PDB entry 2QUH | X-ray diffraction, 2.40 A resolution | chains A and B

Chain A (and B):
Name: Tryptophanyl-tRNA synthetase
Source organism: Homo sapiens
Notes: EC 6.1.1.2; chain B of this document is another copy of the same molecule, construct and numbering; everything in this record applies to it too
UniProtKB: P23381 (SYWC_HUMAN); residues 1-471 here = UniProt positions 1-471
Amino-acid sequence (477 residues; numbered 1 to 477; the number before each row is that of its first residue):
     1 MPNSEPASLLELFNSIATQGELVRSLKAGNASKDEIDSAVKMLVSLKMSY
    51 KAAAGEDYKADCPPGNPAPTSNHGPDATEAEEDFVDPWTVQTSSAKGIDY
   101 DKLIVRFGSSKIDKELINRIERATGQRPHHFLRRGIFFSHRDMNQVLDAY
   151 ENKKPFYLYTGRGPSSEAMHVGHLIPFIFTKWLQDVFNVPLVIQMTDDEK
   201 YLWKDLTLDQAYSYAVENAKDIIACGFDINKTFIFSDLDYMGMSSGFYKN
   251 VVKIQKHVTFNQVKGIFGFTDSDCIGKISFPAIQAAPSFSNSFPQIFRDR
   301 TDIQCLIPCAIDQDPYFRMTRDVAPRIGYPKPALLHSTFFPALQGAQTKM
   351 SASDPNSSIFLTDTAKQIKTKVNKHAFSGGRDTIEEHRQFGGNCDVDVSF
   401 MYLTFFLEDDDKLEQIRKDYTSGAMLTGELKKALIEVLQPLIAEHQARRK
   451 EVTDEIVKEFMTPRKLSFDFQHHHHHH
Disordered / not traced: 1-96, 476-477 (chain B: 1-91, 473-477)
Sequence notes: expression tag (472-477)
Ligand contacts: tryptophan (TRP): Tyr-159, Thr-160, Gly-161, Arg-162, Gly-163, Gln-194, Thr-196, Glu-199, Lys-200, Gln-284, Ile-307, Pro-308, Cys-309, Gln-313, Phe-317
Curated features (UniProtKB/Swiss-Prot):
  - motif: Pro-164 to His-173 ('HIGH' region), Lys-349 to Ser-353 ('KMSKS' region)
  - modified residue: Lys-154 (N6-succinyllysine), Ser-351 (Phosphoserine)
  - natural variant: Arg-133 (R133C: In NEDMSBA; uncertain significance), Phe-138 (F138Y: In HMND9; uncertain significance), His-257 (H257R: In HMND9; uncertain significance), Asp-314 (D314G: In HMND9; uncertain significance), Ala-333 (A333T: In NEDMSBA; uncertain significance), Asp-419 (D419N: In NEDMSBA; uncertain significance), Arg-448 (R448W: In NEDMSBA; uncertain significance), Glu-455 (E455D: In a breast cancer sample)
Reported in the primary citation:
  - binding site for tryptophan: Tyr-159, Gln-194, Glu-199, Lys-200, Gln-284, Gln-313, Tyr-316
  - specificity-determining residues: Tyr-159, Gln-194
  - conformationally variable residues (domain motion, loop rearrangement): Asp-99 to Ser-110, His-336 to Leu-343, Gln-344 to Ser-357
  - specificity-determining residues: Asp-312 (proposed by the authors, not directly observed)
  - catalytic residues: Lys-349 (proposed by the authors, not directly observed)

How chain A and chain B interact:
Contacting residue pairs (69; chain A residue first):
  Asp-198(A) / Tyr-248(B)  hydrogen bond
  Tyr-201(A) / Val-252(B)  hydrophobic
  Tyr-201(A) / Lys-253(B)
  Tyr-201(A) / Lys-256(B)  hydrogen bond (backbone-side chain)
  Tyr-201(A) / His-257(B)
  Leu-202(A) / Val-252(B)  hydrophobic
  Lys-204(A) / Lys-256(B)  hydrogen bond (backbone-side chain)
  Leu-206(A) / Lys-256(B)
  Leu-208(A) / Lys-249(B)
  Leu-208(A) / Lys-253(B)
  Met-241(A) / Met-241(B)
  Met-241(A) / Gly-242(B)
  Met-241(A) / Tyr-248(B)  hydrophobic
  Gly-242(A) / Met-241(B)
  Gly-242(A) / Gly-242(B)
  Gly-242(A) / Met-243(B)  hydrogen bond (backbone-backbone)
  Gly-242(A) / Ser-244(B)  hydrogen bond (backbone-backbone)
  Met-243(A) / Gly-242(B)
  Ser-244(A) / Gly-242(B)  hydrogen bond (backbone-backbone)
  Tyr-248(A) / Asp-198(B)  hydrogen bond
  Tyr-248(A) / Met-241(B)  hydrophobic
  Tyr-248(A) / Ile-283(B)
  Lys-249(A) / Leu-238(B)
  Lys-249(A) / Asp-239(B)  salt bridge
  Val-252(A) / Tyr-201(B)  hydrophobic
  Val-252(A) / Leu-202(B)  hydrophobic
  Lys-253(A) / Tyr-201(B)
  Lys-253(A) / Leu-208(B)
  Gln-255(A) / Cys-274(B)
  Gln-255(A) / Ile-275(B)
  Gln-255(A) / Gly-276(B)  hydrogen bond (backbone-backbone)
  Gln-255(A) / Ser-279(B)
  Lys-256(A) / Tyr-201(B)  hydrogen bond (side chain-backbone)
  Lys-256(A) / Leu-202(B)
  Lys-256(A) / Lys-204(B)  hydrogen bond (side chain-backbone)
  Lys-256(A) / Leu-206(B)
  Lys-256(A) / Cys-274(B)
  His-257(A) / Tyr-201(B)
  Val-258(A) / Cys-274(B)
  Val-258(A) / Ile-275(B)  hydrogen bond (backbone-backbone)
  Thr-259(A) / Ser-272(B)
  Thr-259(A) / Asp-273(B)
  Thr-259(A) / Cys-274(B)
  Phe-260(A) / Asp-271(B)
  Phe-260(A) / Asp-273(B)  hydrogen bond (backbone-backbone)
  Phe-260(A) / Ile-278(B)  hydrophobic
  Asn-261(A) / Asp-271(B)  hydrogen bond (side chain-backbone)
  Asn-261(A) / Ser-272(B)
  Lys-264(A) / Asp-271(B)  salt bridge
  Asp-271(A) / Phe-260(B)
  Asp-271(A) / Asn-261(B)  hydrogen bond (backbone-side chain)
  Ser-272(A) / Thr-259(B)
  Ser-272(A) / Asn-261(B)
  Asp-273(A) / Thr-259(B)
  Asp-273(A) / Phe-260(B)  hydrogen bond (backbone-backbone)
  Cys-274(A) / Gln-255(B)
  Cys-274(A) / Lys-256(B)
  Cys-274(A) / Val-258(B)
  Cys-274(A) / Thr-259(B)
  Ile-275(A) / Gln-255(B)  hydrogen bond (backbone-backbone)
  Ile-275(A) / Val-258(B)  hydrogen bond (backbone-backbone)
  Ile-275(A) / Thr-259(B)
  Ile-275(A) / Ile-278(B)
  Ile-275(A) / Ser-279(B)
  Gly-276(A) / Gln-255(B)  hydrogen bond (backbone-backbone)
  Ile-278(A) / Ile-275(B)
  Ser-279(A) / Ile-275(B)
  Ser-279(A) / Ser-279(B)  hydrogen bond
  Ile-283(A) / Tyr-248(B)
Other interface residues (no listed pair), chain A (35 interface residues in all): Asp-237, Leu-238, Val-263, Ala-282
Other interface residues (no listed pair), chain B (36 interface residues in all): Asp-205, Asp-237, Val-263, Ala-282

Summary:
35 residues of chain A face 36 of chain B across their interface; the contacts include 19 hydrogen bonds and 2
salt bridges. Polar pairs include Lys-249(A)/Asp-239(B), Lys-264(A)/Asp-271(B) and Asp-198(A)/Tyr-248(B).
Bound to chain A: tryptophan. From the paper: the catalytic residue Lys-349(A); a binding site for tryptophan
at Tyr-159(A), Gln-194(A) and Glu-199(A) among others.
Both chains are Tryptophanyl-tRNA synthetase (Homo sapiens). Entry 2QUH (Crystal structures of human
tryptophanyl-tRNA synthetase in complex with Trp) was determined by X-ray diffraction, deposited together with
2QUI, 2QUJ and 2QUK.
